8SC9 - chain A; structure by X-ray diffraction, 1.85 A resolution.

Chain A:
Molecule: Peroxisome proliferator-activated receptor gamma
Source organism: Homo sapiens
Reference sequence: P37231 (PPARG_HUMAN); residues 204-477 here correspond to UniProt positions 232-505 (UniProt number = residue number + 28)
Amino-acid sequence (278 residues; row label = number of the first residue in the row):
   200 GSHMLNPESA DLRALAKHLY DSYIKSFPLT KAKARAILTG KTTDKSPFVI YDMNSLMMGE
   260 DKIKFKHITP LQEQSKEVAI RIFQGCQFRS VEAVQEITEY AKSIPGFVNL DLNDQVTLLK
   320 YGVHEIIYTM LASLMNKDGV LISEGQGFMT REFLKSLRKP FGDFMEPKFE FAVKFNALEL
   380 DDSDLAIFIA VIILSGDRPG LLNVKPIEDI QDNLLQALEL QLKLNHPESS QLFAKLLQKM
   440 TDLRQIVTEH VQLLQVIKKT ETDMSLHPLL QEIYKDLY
Disordered / not traced: 200-203, 263-274, 477
Construct notes: expression tag (200-203)
Small-molecule neighbours: tris(hydroxyethyl)aminomethane (TAM): Gly239, Lys240, Thr241, Asp243, Lys244, Ser245
From the paper describing this entry:
  - binding site for the ligand D0D: Arg288, Leu330

Overview:
Chain A binds tris(hydroxyethyl)aminomethane. The paper reports a binding site for the ligand D0D at Arg288
and Leu330.
Chain A is Peroxisome proliferator-activated receptor gamma (Homo sapiens); the structure, Structure of PPARG
in complex with MTX-531, was determined by X-ray diffraction, deposited together with 8SC7 and 8SC8.
